PDB entry 6VX7 | electron microscopy, 2.36 A resolution | chains A and B of the 5 polymer chains in the assembly

== Chain A (and B) ==
Name: Bestrophin
From: Bos taurus
Notes: chain B of this document is another copy of the same molecule, construct and numbering; everything in this record applies to it too
UniProt: E1BF86 (E1BF86_BOVIN); residues 1-410 here = UniProt positions 1-410
Chain sequence (410 residues; numbered 1 to 410; the number before each row is that of its first residue):
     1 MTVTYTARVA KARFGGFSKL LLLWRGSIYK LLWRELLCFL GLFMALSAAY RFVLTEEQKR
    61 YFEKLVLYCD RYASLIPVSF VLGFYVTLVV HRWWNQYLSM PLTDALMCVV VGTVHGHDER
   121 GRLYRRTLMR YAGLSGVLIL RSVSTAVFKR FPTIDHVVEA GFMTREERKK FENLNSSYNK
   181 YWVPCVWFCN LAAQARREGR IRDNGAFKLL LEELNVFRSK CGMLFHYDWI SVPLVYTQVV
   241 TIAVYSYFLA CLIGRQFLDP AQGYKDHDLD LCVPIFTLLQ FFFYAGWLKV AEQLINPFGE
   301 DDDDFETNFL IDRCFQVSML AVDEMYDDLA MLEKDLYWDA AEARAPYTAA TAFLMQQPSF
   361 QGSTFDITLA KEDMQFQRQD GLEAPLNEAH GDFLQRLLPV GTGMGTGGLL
Unresolved in the structure: 1, 368-410
Ion coordination: Ca2+ site 1: Ala10 (shared with Gln293(B), Asn296(B), Asp301(B), Asp304(B) of chain B); Ca2+ site 2: Gln293, Asn296, Asp301, Asp304 (shared with 1 residue of chain E)
Swiss-Prot annotation at these positions:
  - binding site (Ca(2+)): Ala10, Gln293, Asn296, Asp301, Asp304
  - mutagenesis: His91 (H91A: Does not affect subcellular location at the cell membrane. Decreases ion selectivity), Lys265 (K265A: Does not affect subcellular location at the cell membrane. Decreases ion selectivity)
From the paper describing this entry:
  - contacts within the chain: Lys208-Glu212 (salt bridge)
  - Ca2+ coordination: Ala10, Gln293, Asp301, Asp304
  - conformationally variable residues (order/disorder transition): Thr2 to Leu23, Ala340 to Thr368
  - binding site for chloride ion: Lys208
  - mutagenesis - H91A, K265A: unchanged expression

== Chain A / chain B interface ==
Contacting residue pairs (212):
  Thr2(A) with Trp229(B); Ile230(B)
  Val3(A) with Leu234(B), hydrophobic
  Thr4(A) with Asp228(B); Trp229(B), hydrogen bond (side chain-backbone); Ser231(B)
  Tyr5(A) with Ser231(B), hydrogen bond (backbone-side chain); Val232(B), hydrogen bond (side chain-backbone); Pro233(B); Leu234(B), hydrophobic; Thr237(B), hydrogen bond; Ile295(B)
  Thr6(A) with Asp228(B), hydrogen bond (side chain-backbone); Ser231(B), hydrogen bond; Asn296(B), hydrogen bond (backbone-side chain)
  Val9(A) with Glu292(B); Ile295(B), hydrophobic; Asn296(B)
  Ala10(A) with Asn296(B); Gly299(B); Asp301(B); Asp304(B)
  Lys11(A) with Glu300(B); Asp301(B)
  Ala12(A) with Leu31(B), hydrophobic; Glu292(B); Gln293(B); Asp301(B), hydrogen bond (backbone-side chain)
  Arg13(A) with Glu35(B); Lys289(B), hydrogen bond (backbone-side chain)
  Phe14(A) with Arg34(B); Glu35(B); Cys38(B), hydrophobic
  Phe17(A) with Tyr85(B); Thr237(B); Thr241(B); Leu288(B), hydrophobic; Glu292(B); Ile295(B), hydrophobic
  Ser18(A) with Tyr245(B)
  Leu20(A) with Thr237(B); Gln238(B), hydrogen bond (backbone-side chain)
  Leu21(A) with Gln238(B); Thr241(B); Ile242(B), hydrophobic
  Leu23(A) with Leu234(B), hydrophobic; Gln238(B)
  Arg25(A) with Leu234(B)
  Gly26(A) with Leu234(B); Val235(B)
  Ser27(A) with Gln238(B)
  Ile28(A) with Gln238(B), hydrogen bond (backbone-side chain); Val239(B), hydrophobic; Ile242(B), hydrophobic
  Tyr29(A) with Ile242(B)
  Leu31(A) with Val235(B), hydrophobic
  Leu75(A) with Ser74(B); Pro77(B), hydrophobic
  Ile76(A) with Ile76(B), hydrophobic
  Ser79(A) with Pro77(B); Phe80(B)
  Phe80(A) with Phe80(B), hydrophobic
  Gly83(A) with Phe84(B)
  Phe84(A) with Phe84(B)
  Thr87(A) with Phe84(B)
  Val90(A) with Leu88(B), hydrophobic
  Trp93(A) with Ile230(B), hydrophobic; Ser231(B); Pro233(B), hydrophobic
  Trp94(A) with Tyr227(B); Ile230(B), hydrophobic
  Tyr97(A) with His226(B), hydrogen bond; Trp229(B); Ile230(B)
  Leu98(A) with Met223(B), hydrophobic
  Leu102(A) with His226(B)
  Asp104(A) with Arg218(B)
  Ala105(A) with Asn215(B); Arg218(B)
  Met107(A) with Trp182(B), hydrophobic
  Cys108(A) with Cys189(B), hydrogen bond (backbone-side chain); Asn215(B); Arg218(B)
  Val109(A) with Asn215(B)
  Val111(A) with Val186(B), hydrophobic; Cys189(B), hydrophobic; Asn190(B)
  Gly112(A) with Ala193(B); Phe207(B)
  Arg202(A) with Arg197(B)
  Asp203(A) with Asn204(B)
  Gly205(A) with Lys208(B)
  Leu209(A) with Lys208(B); Leu211(B), hydrophobic; Glu212(B)
  Glu212(A) with Lys208(B), salt bridge; Glu212(B)
  Glu213(A) with Asn215(B), hydrogen bond
  Arg255(A) with Tyr72(B)
  Phe257(A) with Tyr68(B), hydrophobic
  Asp266(A) with Arg71(B), salt bridge
  Asp268(A) with Lys64(B)
  Leu269(A) with Lys64(B); Leu65(B); Tyr68(B), hydrophobic
  Leu271(A) with Tyr68(B), hydrophobic
  Phe276(A) with Tyr68(B), hydrophobic; Cys69(B), hydrophobic; Tyr72(B), hydrophobic; Ser246(B); Ala250(B), hydrophobic
  Thr277(A) with Tyr72(B)
  Leu279(A) with Ser246(B)
  Gln280(A) with Tyr72(B)
  Phe282(A) with Ile242(B), hydrophobic
  Phe283(A) with Pro77(B); Val81(B), hydrophobic; Val239(B); Ala243(B), hydrophobic
  Tyr284(A) with Pro77(B)
  Gly286(A) with Val239(B)
  Trp287(A) with Val81(B); Tyr236(B); Val239(B)
  Val290(A) with Val235(B), hydrophobic; Tyr236(B), hydrophobic
  Gln293(A) with Val235(B)
  Leu294(A) with Pro233(B), hydrophobic
  Asp303(A) with Pro233(B); Leu234(B), hydrogen bond (side chain-backbone)
  Glu306(A) with Trp229(B)
  Phe309(A) with Tyr178(B), hydrophobic; Trp229(B), hydrophobic
  Leu310(A) with Trp229(B), hydrophobic
  Asp312(A) with Tyr178(B), hydrogen bond (backbone-side chain)
  Arg313(A) with Tyr178(B); Trp182(B)
  Gln316(A) with Asn175(B), hydrogen bond (side chain-backbone); Ser176(B), hydrogen bond; Tyr178(B)
  Val317(A) with Trp182(B)
  Leu320(A) with Asn175(B); Ser176(B); Trp182(B), hydrophobic
  Ala321(A) with Trp182(B), hydrophobic; Val186(B)
  Met325(A) with Leu174(B), hydrophobic; Trp182(B), hydrophobic; Val183(B); Val186(B), hydrophobic; Trp187(B); Asn190(B), hydrogen bond (backbone-side chain)
  Asp327(A) with Asn190(B), hydrogen bond (backbone-side chain); Arg197(B), salt bridge
  Asp328(A) with Lys170(B), hydrogen bond (backbone-side chain)
  Leu329(A) with Lys170(B), hydrogen bond (backbone-side chain); Trp187(B); Asn190(B); Leu191(B); Gln194(B)
  Ala330(A) with Glu166(B); Glu167(B); Lys170(B)
  Leu332(A) with Arg120(B); Leu123(B); Tyr124(B); Thr127(B); Leu191(B), hydrophobic
  Glu333(A) with Leu123(B); Arg130(B), salt bridge; Thr164(B), hydrogen bond; Glu167(B)
  Lys334(A) with Leu123(B)
  Asp335(A) with Arg126(B), salt bridge; Arg130(B)
  Leu336(A) with Glu159(B); Ala160(B); Gly161(B)
  Tyr337(A) with Arg126(B), hydrogen bond (backbone-side chain); Ala160(B), hydrogen bond (side chain-backbone); Phe315(B), hydrophobic
  Trp338(A) with Glu119(B); Arg122(B), hydrogen bond (backbone-side chain); Leu123(B), hydrophobic; Arg126(B)
  Ala341(A) with Leu320(B)
  Glu342(A) with Gln316(B)
  Ala343(A) with Phe315(B), hydrophobic; Gln316(B)
  Arg344(A) with Asp312(B), salt bridge
  Ala345(A) with Arg150(B), hydrogen bond (backbone-side chain); Ala160(B), hydrophobic; Phe162(B), hydrophobic; Asp312(B)
  Pro346(A) with Arg150(B), hydrogen bond (backbone-side chain); Glu159(B); Ala160(B)
  Tyr347(A) with Arg150(B), hydrogen bond; Asn308(B); Asp312(B), hydrogen bond
  Thr348(A) with Lys149(B), hydrogen bond (side chain-backbone); Arg150(B); His156(B)
  Thr351(A) with Ala146(B); Lys149(B); Arg150(B)
  Met355(A) with Glu306(B); Asn308(B)
  Gln357(A) with Glu306(B), hydrogen bond
  Ser359(A) with Phe309(B)
  Phe360(A) with Thr4(B)
  Ser363(A) with Ala7(B)
Also at the interface, not in a pair above, chain A (112 interface residues in all): Ala7, Val86, Thr113, His115, Lys208, Pro274, Ile275, Phe305, Tyr326, Ala350
Also at the interface, not in a pair above, chain B (111 interface residues in all): Thr6, Tyr61, Arg92, Tyr131, Thr145, Pro152, Ser177, Tyr181, Cys185, Leu249, Ala291, Met319

== Overview ==
112 residues of chain A and 111 residues of chain B are in contact, with 32 hydrogen bonds and 6 salt bridges.
Polar pairs include Glu212(A)-Lys208(B), Asp266(A)-Arg71(B) and Asp327(A)-Arg197(B). The paper reports a
binding site for chloride ion at Lys208(A); H91A and K265A of chain A leave expression unchanged.
Chain A and chain B are both Bestrophin (Bos taurus); the structure, bestrophin-2 Ca2+-bound state (5 mM
Ca2+), was determined by electron microscopy, deposited together with 6VX5, 6VX6, 6VX8 and 6VX9.
